Entry 1K1T (X-ray diffraction, 1.20 A resolution); this record covers chains A and B.

# Chain A
Protein: Protease retropepsin
Organism: Human immunodeficiency virus 1
Notes: EC 3.4.23.16
UniProt: P04587 (POL_HV1B5); residues 1-99 here correspond to UniProt positions 500-598 (UniProt number = residue number + 499)
Chain sequence (99 residues; each row starts with the number of its first residue):
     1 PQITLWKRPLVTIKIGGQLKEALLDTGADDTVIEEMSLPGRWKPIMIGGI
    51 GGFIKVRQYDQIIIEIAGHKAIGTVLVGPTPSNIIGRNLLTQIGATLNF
Sequence notes: engineered mutation K7 (Gln75 in P04587), I33 (Leu101 in P04587), I45 (Lys113 in P04587), I63 (Leu131 in P04587), A67 (Cys135 in P04587), S82 (Val150 in P04587), A95 (Cys163 in P04587)
Residues lining bound ligands: Inhibitor analogues of CA-p2 (0Q4; N-[(2R)-2-({N~5~-[amino(iminio)methyl]-L-ornithyl-L-valyl}amino)-4-methylpentyl]-L-phenylalanyl-L-alpha-glutamyl-L-alanyl-L-norleucinamide): R8, L23, D25, G27, A28, D29, D30, V32, I45, M46, I47, G48, G49, I50, F53, Q58, L76, P81, S82, I84

# Chain B
Protein: Protease retropepsin
Organism: Human immunodeficiency virus 1
Notes: EC 3.4.23.16
UniProt: P04587 (POL_HV1B5); residues 101-199 here correspond to UniProt positions 500-598 (UniProt number = residue number + 399)
Chain sequence (99 residues; row label = number of the first residue in the row):
   101 PQITLWKRPLVTIKIGGQLKEALLDTGADDTVIEEMSLPGRWKPIMIGGI
   151 GGFIKVRQYDQIIIEIAGHKAIGTVLVGPTPSNIIGRNLLTQIGATLNF
Sequence notes: engineered mutation K107 (Gln75 in P04587), I133 (Leu101 in P04587), I145 (Lys113 in P04587), I163 (Leu131 in P04587), A167 (Cys135 in P04587), S182 (Val150 in P04587), A195 (Cys163 in P04587)
Residues lining bound ligands: Inhibitor analogues of CA-p2 (0Q4; N-[(2R)-2-({N~5~-[amino(iminio)methyl]-L-ornithyl-L-valyl}amino)-4-methylpentyl]-L-phenylalanyl-L-alpha-glutamyl-L-alanyl-L-norleucinamide): R108, L123, D125, G127, A128, D129, D130, V132, I145, M146, I147, G148, G149, I150, F153, L176, P181, S182, I184

# How chain A and chain B interact
Contacting residue pairs - 106 pairs, chain A then chain B:
  P1(A) with L197(B); N198(B); F199(B), hydrogen bond (backbone-backbone)
  Q2(A) with T196(B); L197(B); N198(B), hydrogen bond
  I3(A) with T196(B); L197(B), hydrogen bond (backbone-backbone); F199(B), hydrophobic
  L5(A) with T126(B); R187(B), hydrogen bond (backbone-side chain); L190(B), hydrophobic; T191(B); A195(B)
  W6(A) with R187(B), hydrogen bond (backbone-side chain); T191(B)
  K7(A) with R187(B)
  R8(A) with D129(B), salt bridge; R187(B)
  P9(A) with T126(B); R187(B)
  L23(A) with G127(B)
  L24(A) with T126(B), hydrogen bond (backbone-side chain); L197(B), hydrophobic
  D25(A) with D125(B); T126(B); G127(B), hydrogen bond (side chain-backbone)
  T26(A) with L105(B); P109(B); L124(B), hydrogen bond (side chain-backbone); D125(B); T126(B), hydrogen bond (side chain-backbone); L197(B)
  G27(A) with L123(B); L124(B); D125(B), hydrogen bond (backbone-side chain)
  D29(A) with R108(B), salt bridge
  V32(A) with I150(B), hydrophobic
  G48(A) with I150(B)
  G49(A) with I150(B), hydrogen bond (backbone-backbone); P181(B)
  I50(A) with V132(B), hydrophobic; I147(B), hydrophobic; G148(B); G149(B); I150(B), hydrogen bond (backbone-backbone); G151(B), hydrogen bond (backbone-backbone); G152(B), hydrogen bond (backbone-backbone); I154(B), hydrophobic; T180(B); P181(B)
  G51(A) with I150(B), hydrogen bond (backbone-backbone); G151(B); G152(B); I154(B)
  G52(A) with I150(B); G151(B)
  I54(A) with I150(B); G151(B)
  A67(A) with F199(B), hydrophobic
  H69(A) with F199(B)
  T80(A) with I150(B)
  P81(A) with G149(B); I150(B)
  I84(A) with I150(B), hydrophobic
  R87(A) with L105(B), hydrogen bond (side chain-backbone); W106(B), hydrogen bond (side chain-backbone); K107(B); R108(B); P109(B)
  L90(A) with L105(B), hydrophobic
  T91(A) with L105(B); W106(B)
  I93(A) with F199(B)
  G94(A) with N198(B); F199(B)
  A95(A) with L105(B); N198(B); F199(B), hydrophobic
  T96(A) with Q102(B), hydrogen bond; I103(B); T104(B); T196(B); L197(B); N198(B), hydrogen bond (backbone-backbone)
  L97(A) with P101(B); Q102(B); I103(B), hydrogen bond (backbone-backbone); L124(B), hydrophobic; T126(B); T196(B); L197(B), hydrophobic
  N98(A) with P101(B); Q102(B), hydrogen bond; G194(B); A195(B); T196(B), hydrogen bond (backbone-backbone); N198(B), hydrogen bond
  F99(A) with P101(B), hydrogen bond (backbone-backbone); I103(B), hydrophobic; L124(B), hydrophobic; A167(B), hydrophobic; H169(B); I193(B); G194(B); A195(B), hydrophobic
Also at the interface, not in a pair above, chain A (39 interface residues in all): T4, I47, F53
Also at the interface, not in a pair above, chain B (40 interface residues in all): F153, P179, I184

# In short
39 residues of chain A and 40 residues of chain B are in contact, with 24 hydrogen bonds and 2 salt bridges.
Among the polar pairs are R8(A)-D129(B), D29(A)-R108(B) and Q2(A)-N198(B). Inhibitor analogues of CA-p2 is
bound between chain A and chain B.
Both chains are Protease retropepsin (Human immunodeficiency virus 1). Entry 1K1T (Combining Mutations in
HIV-1 Protease to Understand Mechanisms of Resistance) was determined by X-ray diffraction (same publication
as 1K1U, 1K2B and 1K2C).
